PDB entry 7OE0 | electron microscopy, 2.69 A resolution | chains A and N of the 20 polymer chains in the assembly

== Chain A ==
Molecule: 16S rRNA
From: Escherichia coli BW25113
Sequence (1542 nucleotides; each row starts with the number of its first residue):
     1 AAAUUGAAGA GUUUGAUCAU GGCUCAGAUU GAACGCUGGC GGCAGGCCUA ACACAUGCAA
    61 GUCGAACGGU AACAGGAAGA AGCUUGCUUC UUUGCUGACG AGUGGCGGAC GGGUGAGUAA
   121 UGUCUGGGAA ACUGCCUGAU GGAGGGGGAU AACUACUGGA AACGGUAGCU AAUACCGCAU
   181 AACGUCGCAA GACCAAAGAG GGGGACCUUC GGGCCUCUUG CCAUCGGAUG UGCCCAGAUG
   241 GGAUUAGCUA GUAGGUGGGG UAACGGCUCA CCUAGGCGAC GAUCCCUAGC UGGUCUGAGA
   301 GGAUGACCAG CCACACUGGA ACUGAGACAC GGUCCAGACU CCUACGGGAG GCAGCAGUGG
   361 GGAAUAUUGC ACAAUGGGCG CAAGCCUGAU GCAGCCAUGC CGCGUGUAUG AAGAAGGCCU
   421 UCGGGUUGUA AAGUACUUUC AGCGGGGAGG AAGGGAGUAA AGUUAAUACC UUUGCUCAUU
   481 GACGUUACCC GCAGAAGAAG CACCGGCUAA CUCCGUGCCA GCAGCCGCGG UAAUACGGAG
   541 GGUGCAAGCG UUAAUCGGAA UUACUGGGCG UAAAGCGCAC GCAGGCGGUU UGUUAAGUCA
   601 GAUGUGAAAU CCCCGGGCUC AACCUGGGAA CUGCAUCUGA UACUGGCAAG CUUGAGUCUC
   661 GUAGAGGGGG GUAGAAUUCC AGGUGUAGCG GUGAAAUGCG UAGAGAUCUG GAGGAAUACC
   721 GGUGGCGAAG GCGGCCCCCU GGACGAAGAC UGACGCUCAG GUGCGAAAGC GUGGGGAGCA
   781 AACAGGAUUA GAUACCCUGG UAGUCCACGC CGUAAACGAU GUCGACUUGG AGGUUGUGCC
   841 CUUGAGGCGU GGCUUCCGGA GCUAACGCGU UAAGUCGACC GCCUGGGGAG UACGGCCGCA
   901 AGGUUAAAAC UCAAAUGAAU UGACGGGGGC CCGCACAAGC GGUGGAGCAU GUGGUUUAAU
   961 UCGAUGCAAC GCGAAGAACC UUACCUGGUC UUGACAUCCA CGGAAGUUUU CAGAGAUGAG
  1021 AAUGUGCCUU CGGGAACCGU GAGACAGGUG CUGCAUGGCU GUCGUCAGCU CGUGUUGUGA
  1081 AAUGUUGGGU UAAGUCCCGC AACGAGCGCA ACCCUUAUCC UUUGUUGCCA GCGGUCCGGC
  1141 CGGGAACUCA AAGGAGACUG CCAGUGAUAA ACUGGAGGAA GGUGGGGAUG ACGUCAAGUC
  1201 AUCAUGGCCC UUACGACCAG GGCUACACAC GUGCUACAAU GGCGCAUACA AAGAGAAGCG
  1261 ACCUCGCGAG AGCAAGCGGA CCUCAUAAAG UGCGUCGUAG UCCGGAUUGG AGUCUGCAAC
  1321 UCGACUCCAU GAAGUCGGAA UCGCUAGUAA UCGUGGAUCA GAAUGCCACG GUGAAUACGU
  1381 UCCCGGGCCU UGUACACACC GCCCGUCACA CCAUGGGAGU GGGUUGCAAA AGAAGUAGGU
  1441 AGCUUAACCU UCGGGAGGGC GCUUACCACU UUGUGAUUCA UGACUGGGGU GAAGUCGUAA
  1501 CAAGGUAACC GUAGGGGAAC CUGCGGUUGG AUCACCUCCU UA
Disordered / not traced: 1-4, 1398-1408, 1494-1498, 1531-1542
What the authors report for this chain:
  - conformationally variable residues (order/disorder transition): A1398 to U1406, U1495 to U1498

== Chain N ==
Name: 30S ribosomal protein S14
From: Escherichia coli BW25113
UniProtKB: A0A6D2WD65 (A0A6D2WD65_ECOLI); residues 1-100 here correspond to UniProt positions 2-101 (UniProt number = residue number + 1)
Amino-acid sequence (100 residues; numbered 1 to 100; the number before each row is that of its first residue):
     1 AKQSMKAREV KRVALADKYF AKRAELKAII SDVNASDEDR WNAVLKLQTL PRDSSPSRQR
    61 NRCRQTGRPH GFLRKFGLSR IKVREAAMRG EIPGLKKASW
Disordered / not traced: 36-39

== How chain A and chain N interact ==
Contacting residue pairs - 99 pairs, chain A then chain N:
  G973(A) - Arg68(N)  hydrogen bond to the phosphate
  G973(A) - Arg80(N)  hydrogen bond to the phosphate
  A974(A) - Arg68(N)  salt bridge to the phosphate
  A974(A) - His70(N)  stacking on the base
  A974(A) - Gly71(N)  phosphate contact
  A974(A) - Arg80(N)  salt bridge to the phosphate
  A975(A) - Gly71(N)  sugar contact
  G976(A) - His70(N)  salt bridge to the phosphate
  G976(A) - Gly71(N)  hydrogen bond to the phosphate
  G976(A) - Phe72(N)  hydrogen bond to the phosphate
  A977(A) - His70(N)  phosphate contact
  C979(A) - Arg52(N)  sugar contact
  C979(A) - Ser57(N)  hydrogen bond to the base
  C979(A) - Arg58(N)  hydrogen bond to the base
  C980(A) - Arg8(N)  phosphate contact
  C980(A) - Arg12(N)  hydrogen bond to the sugar
  C980(A) - Ser57(N)  base contact
  C980(A) - Arg58(N)  base contact
  C980(A) - Gln59(N)  base contact
  C980(A) - Arg60(N)  hydrogen bond to the phosphate
  U981(A) - Met5(N)  phosphate contact
  U981(A) - Arg8(N)  salt bridge to the phosphate
  U981(A) - Arg60(N)  salt bridge to the phosphate
  U982(A) - Arg60(N)  phosphate contact
  U982(A) - Arg62(N)  salt bridge to the phosphate
  U982(A) - Pro69(N)  phosphate contact
  U982(A) - His70(N)  salt bridge to the phosphate
  A983(A) - Met5(N)  phosphate contact
  A983(A) - Arg8(N)  salt bridge to the phosphate
  A994(A) - Ser4(N)  hydrogen bond to the base
  A994(A) - Lys11(N)  hydrogen bond to the sugar
  C995(A) - Ala7(N)  sugar contact
  U1008(A) - Lys22(N)  salt bridge to the phosphate
  G1047(A) - Gln3(N)  hydrogen bond to the phosphate
  G1047(A) - Ser4(N)  hydrogen bond to the sugar
  G1048(A) - Lys2(N)  sugar contact
  G1048(A) - Gln3(N)  hydrogen bond to the phosphate
  G1048(A) - Ser4(N)  phosphate contact
  U1049(A) - Ala1(N)  hydrogen bond to the base
  U1049(A) - Lys2(N)  sugar contact
  U1049(A) - Pro69(N)  base contact
  G1050(A) - Lys2(N)  salt bridge to the phosphate
  C1059(A) - Arg84(N)  hydrogen bond to the phosphate
  U1060(A) - Arg84(N)  salt bridge to the phosphate
  C1114(A) - Lys96(N)  sugar contact
  C1114(A) - Ser99(N)  hydrogen bond to the sugar
  C1114(A) - Trp100(N)  base contact
  U1115(A) - Trp100(N)  hydrogen bond to the sugar
  G1186(A) - Trp100(N)  hydrogen bond to the base
  G1187(A) - Ser99(N)  hydrogen bond to the base
  G1187(A) - Trp100(N)  hydrogen bond to the sugar
  A1188(A) - Lys97(N)  sugar contact
  A1188(A) - Ser99(N)  sugar contact
  U1189(A) - Lys97(N)  salt bridge to the phosphate
  U1202(A) - Ala1(N)  phosphate contact
  U1202(A) - Thr66(N)  hydrogen bond to the sugar
  U1202(A) - Arg68(N)  hydrogen bond to the sugar
  U1202(A) - Ile81(N)  base contact
  U1202(A) - Lys82(N)  base contact
  C1203(A) - Ala1(N)  phosphate contact
  C1203(A) - Thr66(N)  sugar contact
  A1216(A) - Lys2(N)  salt bridge to the phosphate
  A1216(A) - Ser4(N)  hydrogen bond to the phosphate
  C1217(A) - Ser4(N)  phosphate contact
  C1217(A) - Arg8(N)  salt bridge to the phosphate
  C1217(A) - Lys11(N)  phosphate contact
  C1218(A) - Arg8(N)  salt bridge to the phosphate
  C1218(A) - Arg12(N)  salt bridge to the phosphate
  A1219(A) - Arg52(N)  phosphate contact
  A1219(A) - Arg58(N)  salt bridge to the phosphate
  G1220(A) - Arg52(N)  salt bridge to the phosphate
  A1257(A) - Phe20(N)  base contact
  C1314(A) - Val33(N)  phosphate contact
  G1316(A) - Ser55(N)  phosphate contact
  G1316(A) - Pro56(N)  phosphate contact
  G1316(A) - Ser57(N)  hydrogen bond to the sugar
  C1317(A) - Gln48(N)  hydrogen bond to the phosphate
  C1317(A) - Thr49(N)  sugar contact
  C1317(A) - Pro51(N)  sugar contact
  C1317(A) - Arg52(N)  hydrogen bond to the base
  C1317(A) - Ser54(N)  phosphate contact
  C1317(A) - Ser55(N)  hydrogen bond to the phosphate
  C1317(A) - Pro56(N)  phosphate contact
  C1317(A) - Arg58(N)  base contact
  A1318(A) - Gln48(N)  hydrogen bond to the phosphate
  A1318(A) - Ser57(N)  hydrogen bond to the base
  A1357(A) - Leu73(N)  sugar contact
  U1358(A) - Phe72(N)  sugar contact
  U1358(A) - Arg74(N)  hydrogen bond to the phosphate
  C1359(A) - Asn61(N)  phosphate contact
  C1359(A) - Phe72(N)  phosphate contact
  C1359(A) - Arg74(N)  salt bridge to the phosphate
  A1360(A) - Pro56(N)  base contact
  A1360(A) - Ser57(N)  base contact
  A1360(A) - Gln59(N)  hydrogen bond to the phosphate
  A1360(A) - Arg74(N)  salt bridge to the phosphate
  G1361(A) - Gln59(N)  base contact
  A1368(A) - Trp100(N)  phosphate contact
  C1369(A) - Trp100(N)  hydrogen bond to the phosphate
Also at the interface, not in a pair above, chain A (50 interface residues in all): A978, A1046, C1113, A1271, G1272, U1315
Also at the interface, not in a pair above, chain N (45 interface residues in all): Arg23, Ala24, Asp32, Lys75

== Summary ==
The interface between chain A and chain N involves 50 residues on one side and 45 on the other, with 32
hydrogen bonds, 20 salt bridges and 1 aromatic stacking contact. Among the polar pairs are C979(A)-Ser57(N),
C979(A)-Arg58(N) and A994(A)-Ser4(N). The paper reports conformational variability at A1398(A) and U1495(A).
Chain A is 16S rRNA and chain N is 30S ribosomal protein S14, both from Escherichia coli BW25113; the
structure, E. coli pre-30S delta rbfA ribosomal subunit class F, was determined by electron microscopy,
deposited together with 7OE1 and 7OI0.
